PDB entry 8IXL | electron microscopy, 3.50 A resolution | chains B and C of the 35 polymer chains in the assembly

# Chain B (and C)
Protein: Capsid protein G8P
Organism: Inovirus M13
Notes: chain C of this document is another copy of the same molecule, construct and numbering; everything in this record applies to it too
Reference sequence: P69541 (CAPSD_BPM13); residues 1-50 here correspond to UniProt positions 24-73 (UniProt number = residue number + 23)
Amino-acid sequence (50 residues; row label = number of the first residue in the row):
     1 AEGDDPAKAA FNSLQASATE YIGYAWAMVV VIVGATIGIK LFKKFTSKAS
Not modelled in the structure: 1-4

# Chain B / chain C interface
Contacting residue pairs (23):
  Ala7(B) - Tyr21(C)  hydrophobic
  Lys8(B) - Tyr24(C)  hydrogen bond
  Phe11(B) - Tyr21(C)  hydrophobic
  Phe11(B) - Tyr24(C)  hydrophobic
  Leu14(B) - Met28(C)
  Gln15(B) - Ala27(C)
  Gln15(B) - Met28(C)
  Gln15(B) - Val31(C)
  Ile22(B) - Val31(C)  hydrophobic
  Ile22(B) - Ala35(C)  hydrophobic
  Trp26(B) - Gly38(C)
  Trp26(B) - Ile39(C)
  Trp26(B) - Phe42(C)  hydrophobic
  Val29(B) - Ile39(C)  hydrophobic
  Val29(B) - Phe42(C)  hydrophobic
  Val33(B) - Phe42(C)  hydrophobic
  Val33(B) - Lys43(C)
  Val33(B) - Thr46(C)
  Ile37(B) - Thr46(C)
  Ile37(B) - Ser50(C)
  Lys40(B) - Ser50(C)  hydrogen bond
  Leu41(B) - Ser50(C)
  Lys44(B) - Ser50(C)  hydrogen bond (side chain-backbone)
Interface residues without a listed pair, chain B (17 interface residues in all): Asp5, Ala18, Thr19, Ala25
Interface residues without a listed pair, chain C (16 interface residues in all): Glu20, Ala25, Ile32, Ser47

# Overview
The interface between chain B and chain C involves 17 residues on one side and 16 on the other; the contacts
include 3 hydrogen bonds. Polar pairs include Lys8(B)-Tyr24(C), Lys40(B)-Ser50(C) and Lys44(B)-Ser50(C).
Both chains are Capsid protein G8P (Inovirus M13). Entry 8IXL (top segment of the bacteriophage M13 mini
variant) was determined by electron microscopy together with 8IXK, 8IXJ and 8JWT from the same study.
